Entry 6N60 (X-ray diffraction, 3.68 A resolution); this record covers chains F and N of the 9 polymer chains in the assembly.

# Chain F
Protein: RNA polymerase sigma factor RpoD
Source organism: Escherichia coli
UniProt: Q0P6L9 (Q0P6L9_ECOLX); residue numbers follow UniProt; this construct covers 1-272, 274-613
Chain sequence (612 residues; each row starts with the number of its first residue; note: 1 number in that range is skipped by the numbering (no residue carries it; nothing is unmodelled there)):
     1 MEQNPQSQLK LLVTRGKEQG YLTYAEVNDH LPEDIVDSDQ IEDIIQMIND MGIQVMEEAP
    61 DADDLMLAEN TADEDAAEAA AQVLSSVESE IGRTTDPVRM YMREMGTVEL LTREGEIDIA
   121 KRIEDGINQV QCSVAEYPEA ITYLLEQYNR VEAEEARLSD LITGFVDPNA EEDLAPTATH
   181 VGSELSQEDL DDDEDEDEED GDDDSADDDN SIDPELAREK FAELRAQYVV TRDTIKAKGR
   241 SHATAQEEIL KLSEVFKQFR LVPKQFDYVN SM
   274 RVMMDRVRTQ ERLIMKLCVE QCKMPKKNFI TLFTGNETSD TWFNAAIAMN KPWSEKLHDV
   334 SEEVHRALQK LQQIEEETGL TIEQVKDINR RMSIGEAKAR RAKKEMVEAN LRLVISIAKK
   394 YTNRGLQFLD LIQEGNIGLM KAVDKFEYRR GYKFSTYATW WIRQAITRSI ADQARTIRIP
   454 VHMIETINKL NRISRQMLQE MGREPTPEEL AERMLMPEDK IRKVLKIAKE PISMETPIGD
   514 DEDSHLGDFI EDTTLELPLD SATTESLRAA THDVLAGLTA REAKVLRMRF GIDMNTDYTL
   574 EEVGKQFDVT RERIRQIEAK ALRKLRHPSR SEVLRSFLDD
Disordered / not traced: 1-93, 145-262, 274-353, 611-613
Differences from the reference sequence: conflict Asn149 (Asp in Q0P6L9)

# Chain N
Molecule: non-template strand DNA
Sequence (29 nucleotides; numbered 1 to 29; the number before each row is that of its first residue):
     1 GACCTTCCCC TGATGGGAAG GTTTATAAT

# Interface between chain F and chain N
Residue-residue contacts (33):
  Leu110(F) with DT29(N), base contact
  Asn383(F) with DT29(N), base contact
  Arg385(F) with DT29(N), base contact
  Leu386(F) with DT29(N), base contact
  Ser389(F) with DT29(N), sugar contact
  Lys418(F) with DT23(N), salt bridge to the phosphate; DT24(N), salt bridge to the phosphate
  Phe419(F) with DA25(N), base contact
  Arg423(F) with DA25(N), base contact
  Tyr425(F) with DA25(N), base contact; DA27(N), phosphate contact
  Lys426(F) with DA27(N), hydrogen bond to the phosphate; DA28(N), salt bridge to the phosphate
  Ser428(F) with DA28(N), phosphate contact; DT29(N), hydrogen bond to the base
  Thr429(F) with DA27(N), hydrogen bond to the phosphate; DA28(N), base contact
  Tyr430(F) with DT24(N), phosphate contact; DA25(N), base contact
  Thr432(F) with DA28(N), hydrogen bond to the base
  Trp433(F) with DT24(N), base contact; DA28(N), base contact
  Trp434(F) with DT23(N), sugar contact; DT24(N), base contact
  Arg436(F) with DT24(N), hydrogen bond to the base
  Gln437(F) with DT23(N), base contact; DT24(N), base contact
  Arg441(F) with DG20(N), sugar contact; DG21(N), salt bridge to the phosphate
  Arg451(F) with DG20(N), salt bridge to the phosphate
  Pro453(F) with DA19(N), phosphate contact; DG20(N), phosphate contact
  His455(F) with DA19(N), salt bridge to the phosphate
Also at the interface, not in a pair above, chain F (26 interface residues in all): Ala382, Glu420, Val454, Lys493
Also at the interface, not in a pair above, chain N (11 interface residues in all): DA18, DT26

# Summary
26 residues of chain F and 11 residues of chain N are in contact; the contacts include 5 hydrogen bonds and 6
salt bridges. Among the polar pairs are Ser428(F)-DT29(N), Thr432(F)-DA28(N) and Arg436(F)-DT24(N).
Here chain F is RNA polymerase sigma factor RpoD (Escherichia coli) and chain N is non-template strand DNA.
Entry 6N60 (Escherichia coli RNA polymerase sigma70-holoenzyme bound to upstream fork promoter DNA and
Microcin J25 (MccJ25)) was determined by X-ray diffraction, deposited together with 6N61 and 6N62.
